Entry 8P0G (electron microscopy, 3.17 A resolution); this record covers chains B and V of the 5 polymer chains in the assembly.

Chain B:
Name: RNA-directed RNA polymerase catalytic subunit
Source organism: Thogotovirus thogotoense
Notes: EC 2.7.7.48
Reference sequence: O41353 (RDRP_THOGV); numbering as in UniProt (aligned over 1-710)
Amino-acid sequence (710 residues; each row starts with the number of its first residue):
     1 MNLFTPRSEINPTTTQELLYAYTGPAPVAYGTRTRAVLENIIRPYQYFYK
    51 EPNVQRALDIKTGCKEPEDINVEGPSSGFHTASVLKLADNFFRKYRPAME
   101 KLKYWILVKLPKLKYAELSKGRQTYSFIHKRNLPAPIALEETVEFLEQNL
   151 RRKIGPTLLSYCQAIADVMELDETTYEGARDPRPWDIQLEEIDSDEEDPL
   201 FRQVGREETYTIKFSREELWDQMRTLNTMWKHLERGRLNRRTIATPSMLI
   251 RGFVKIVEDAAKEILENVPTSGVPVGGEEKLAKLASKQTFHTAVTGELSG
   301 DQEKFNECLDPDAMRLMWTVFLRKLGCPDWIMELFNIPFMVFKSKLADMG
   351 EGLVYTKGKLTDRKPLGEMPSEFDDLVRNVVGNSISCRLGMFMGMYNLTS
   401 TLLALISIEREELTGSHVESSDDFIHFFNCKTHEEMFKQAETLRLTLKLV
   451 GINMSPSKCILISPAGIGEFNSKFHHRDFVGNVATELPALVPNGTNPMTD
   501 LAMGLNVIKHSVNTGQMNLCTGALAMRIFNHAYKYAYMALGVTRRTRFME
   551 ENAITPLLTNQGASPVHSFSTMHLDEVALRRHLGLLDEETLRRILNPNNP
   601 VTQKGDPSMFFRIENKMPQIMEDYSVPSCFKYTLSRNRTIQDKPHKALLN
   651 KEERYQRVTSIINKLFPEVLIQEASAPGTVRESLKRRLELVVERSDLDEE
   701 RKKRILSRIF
Unresolved in the structure: 179-205, 605-618, 638-644
Construct notes: conflict Trp230 (Cys in O41353)
Metal / ion sites: Mg2+: Asp301, Asp423

Chain V:
Molecule: 5'RNA
Sequence (35 nucleotides; each row starts with the number of its first residue):
     1 AGAGAAAUCAAGGCCCCCGGCCUGUUUUUGCUAUU
Unresolved in the structure: 15-35

Interface between chain B and chain V:
Residue-residue contacts - 10 pairs, chain B then chain V:
  Tyr30(B) with A6(V), phosphate contact; A7(V), sugar contact
  Gly31(B) with A7(V), phosphate contact; U8(V), phosphate contact
  Thr32(B) with A7(V), hydrogen bond to the phosphate; U8(V), hydrogen bond to the phosphate
  Arg35(B) with A6(V), hydrogen bond to the sugar; A7(V), salt bridge to the phosphate
  Val354(B) with U8(V), phosphate contact
  Arg363(B) with U8(V), salt bridge to the phosphate
Other interface residues (no listed pair), chain B (7 interface residues in all): Arg240
Other interface residues (no listed pair), chain V (5 interface residues in all): G4, A5

Overview:
The interface between chain B and chain V involves 7 residues on one side and 5 on the other, with 3 hydrogen
bonds and 2 salt bridges. Among the polar pairs are Arg35(B)-A6(V), Thr32(B)-A7(V) and Thr32(B)-U8(V).
Asp301(B) and Asp423(B) coordinate Mg2+.
Here chain B is RNA-directed RNA polymerase catalytic subunit (Thogotovirus thogotoense) and chain V is 5'RNA.
Entry 8P0G (Thogoto virus polymerase in Mode A conformation and bound to 35-mer loop promoter RNA) was
determined by electron microscopy.
